PDB entry 9N5F | X-ray diffraction, 3.60 A resolution | chains A and E of the 13 polymer chains in the assembly

Chain A:
Name: DNA-directed RNA polymerase II subunit RPB1
Source organism: Saccharomyces cerevisiae S288C
Notes: EC 2.7.7.6
Reference sequence: P04050 (RPB1_YEAST); numbering as in UniProt (aligned over 1-1733)
Amino-acid sequence (1733 residues; numbered 1 to 1733; the number before each row is that of its first residue):
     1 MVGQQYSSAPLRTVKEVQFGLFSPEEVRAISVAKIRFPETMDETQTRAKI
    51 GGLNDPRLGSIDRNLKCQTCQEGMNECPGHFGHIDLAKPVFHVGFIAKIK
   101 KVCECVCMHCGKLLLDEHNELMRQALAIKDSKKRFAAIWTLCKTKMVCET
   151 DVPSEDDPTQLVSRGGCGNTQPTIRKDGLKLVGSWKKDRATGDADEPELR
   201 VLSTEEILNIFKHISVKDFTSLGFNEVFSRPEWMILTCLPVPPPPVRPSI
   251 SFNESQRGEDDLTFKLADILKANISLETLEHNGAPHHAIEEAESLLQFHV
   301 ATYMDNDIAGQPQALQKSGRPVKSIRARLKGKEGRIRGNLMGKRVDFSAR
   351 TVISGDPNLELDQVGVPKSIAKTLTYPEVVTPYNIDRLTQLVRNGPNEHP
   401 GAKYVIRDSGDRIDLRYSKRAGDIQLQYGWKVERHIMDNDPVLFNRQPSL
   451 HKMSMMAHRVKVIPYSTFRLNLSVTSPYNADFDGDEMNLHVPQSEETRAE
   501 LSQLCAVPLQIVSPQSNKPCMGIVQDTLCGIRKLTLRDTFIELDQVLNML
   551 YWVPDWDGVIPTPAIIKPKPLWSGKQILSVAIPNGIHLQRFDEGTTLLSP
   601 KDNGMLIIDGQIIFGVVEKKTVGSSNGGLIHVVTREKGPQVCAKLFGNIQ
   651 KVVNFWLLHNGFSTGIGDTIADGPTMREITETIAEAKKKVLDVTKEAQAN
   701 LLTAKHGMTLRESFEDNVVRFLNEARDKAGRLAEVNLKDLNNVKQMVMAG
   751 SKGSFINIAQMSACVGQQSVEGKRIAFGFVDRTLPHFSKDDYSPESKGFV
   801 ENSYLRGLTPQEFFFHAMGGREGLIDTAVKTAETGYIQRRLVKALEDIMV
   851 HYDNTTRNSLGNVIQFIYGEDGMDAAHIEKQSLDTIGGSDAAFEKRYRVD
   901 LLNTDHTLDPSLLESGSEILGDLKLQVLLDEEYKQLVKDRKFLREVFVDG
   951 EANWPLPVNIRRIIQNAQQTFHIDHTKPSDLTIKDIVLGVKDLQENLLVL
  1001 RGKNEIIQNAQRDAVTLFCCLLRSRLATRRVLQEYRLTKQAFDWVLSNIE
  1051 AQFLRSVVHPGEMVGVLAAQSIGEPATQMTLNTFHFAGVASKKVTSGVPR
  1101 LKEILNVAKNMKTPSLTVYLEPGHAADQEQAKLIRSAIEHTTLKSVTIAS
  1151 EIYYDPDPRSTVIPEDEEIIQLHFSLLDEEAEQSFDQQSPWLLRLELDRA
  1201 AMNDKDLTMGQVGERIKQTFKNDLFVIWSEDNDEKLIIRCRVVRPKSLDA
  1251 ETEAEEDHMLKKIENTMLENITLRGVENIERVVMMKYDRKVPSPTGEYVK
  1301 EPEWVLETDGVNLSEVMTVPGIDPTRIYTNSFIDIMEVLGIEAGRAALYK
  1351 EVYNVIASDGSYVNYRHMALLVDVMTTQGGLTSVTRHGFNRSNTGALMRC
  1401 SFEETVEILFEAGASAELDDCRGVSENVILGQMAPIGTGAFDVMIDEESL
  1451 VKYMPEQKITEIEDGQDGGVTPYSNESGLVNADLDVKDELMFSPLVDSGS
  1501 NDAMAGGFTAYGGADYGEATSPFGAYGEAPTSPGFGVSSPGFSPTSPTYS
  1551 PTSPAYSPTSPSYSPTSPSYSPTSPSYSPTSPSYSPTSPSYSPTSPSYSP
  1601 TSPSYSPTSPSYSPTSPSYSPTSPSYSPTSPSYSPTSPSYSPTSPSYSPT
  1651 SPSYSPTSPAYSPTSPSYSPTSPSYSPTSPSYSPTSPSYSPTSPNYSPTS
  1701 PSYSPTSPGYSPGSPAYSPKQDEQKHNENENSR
Not modelled in the structure: 1-2, 154-160, 187-198, 250-256, 1082-1091, 1177-1186, 1244-1256, 1447-1733
Bound ions: Zn2+ site 1: Cys67, Cys70, Cys77, His80; Zn2+ site 2: Cys107, Cys167; Mg2+: Asp483, Asp485 (shared with 2 residues of chain R)
Swiss-Prot annotation at these positions:
  - region: Pro248 to Asp260 (Lid loop), Asn306 to Lys323 (Rudder loop), Pro810 to Glu822 (Bridging helix)
  - binding site (Zn(2+)): Cys67, Cys70, Cys77, His80, Cys107, Cys110, Cys148, Cys167
  - binding site (Mg(2+)): Asp481, Asp483, Asp485
  - modified residue: Thr1471 (Phosphothreonine)
  - cross-link (Glycyl lysine isopeptide (Lys-Gly)): Lys695 (interchain with G-Cter in ubiquitin), Lys1246 (interchain with G-Cter in ubiquitin), Lys1350 (interchain with G-Cter in ubiquitin)

Chain E:
Name: DNA-directed RNA polymerases I, II, and III subunit RPABC1
Source organism: Saccharomyces cerevisiae S288C
Reference sequence: P20434 (RPAB1_YEAST); residues 1-215 here = UniProt positions 1-215
Amino-acid sequence (215 residues; row label = number of the first residue in the row):
     1 MDQENERNISRLWRAFRTVKEMVKDRGYFITQEEVELPLEDFKAKYCDSM
    51 GRPQRKMMSFQANPTEESISKFPDMGSLWVEFCDEPSVGVKTMKTFVIHI
   101 QEKNFQTGIFVYQNNITPSAMKLVPSIPPATIETFNEAALVVNITHHELV
   151 PKHIRLSSDEKRELLKRYRLKESQLPRIQRADPVALYLGLKRGEVVKIIR
   201 KSETSGRYASYRICM
Not modelled in the structure: 1-2

How chain A and chain E interact:
Contacting residue pairs - 79 pairs, chain A then chain E:
  Asp853(A) - Arg169(E)  salt bridge
  Arg857(A) - Tyr168(E)  hydrogen bond (side chain-backbone)
  Arg857(A) - Gln174(E)  hydrogen bond
  Leu860(A) - Gln174(E)
  Gly861(A) - Gln174(E)
  Asn862(A) - Ser173(E)  hydrogen bond (side chain-backbone)
  Asn862(A) - Gln174(E)  hydrogen bond (side chain-backbone)
  Asn862(A) - Leu175(E)
  Val863(A) - Leu170(E)  hydrophobic
  Val863(A) - Gln174(E)  hydrogen bond (backbone-backbone)
  Val863(A) - Pro176(E)
  Gln865(A) - Tyr208(E)
  Phe866(A) - Tyr168(E)  hydrophobic
  Phe866(A) - Tyr208(E)  hydrogen bond (backbone-side chain)
  Phe866(A) - Ala209(E)
  Phe866(A) - Tyr211(E)
  Ile867(A) - Tyr208(E)
  Gly869(A) - Thr204(E)  hydrogen bond (backbone-side chain)
  Glu870(A) - Arg200(E)  salt bridge
  Glu870(A) - Ser202(E)
  Glu870(A) - Thr204(E)
  Glu870(A) - Ser205(E)
  Glu870(A) - Tyr208(E)
  Asp871(A) - Thr204(E)
  Phe942(A) - Gly206(E)
  Phe942(A) - Arg207(E)
  Val946(A) - Ser202(E)
  Trp954(A) - Glu203(E)
  Leu956(A) - Thr204(E)
  Asn1004(A) - Arg167(E)
  Ile1006(A) - Arg167(E)
  Ile1006(A) - Tyr168(E)  hydrophobic
  Asp1013(A) - Ser205(E)  hydrogen bond (backbone-side chain)
  Asp1013(A) - Gly206(E)
  Asp1013(A) - Arg207(E)  hydrogen bond (backbone-backbone)
  Ala1014(A) - Ser205(E)  hydrogen bond (backbone-side chain)
  Leu1017(A) - Ser202(E)
  Leu1017(A) - Glu203(E)
  Leu1017(A) - Thr204(E)
  Leu1017(A) - Ser205(E)
  Leu1017(A) - Gly206(E)
  Met1317(A) - Val142(E)
  Thr1318(A) - Arg14(E)
  Thr1318(A) - Ala138(E)
  Thr1318(A) - Val141(E)
  Thr1318(A) - Val142(E)
  Val1319(A) - Arg14(E)
  Pro1324(A) - His147(E)  hydrogen bond (backbone-side chain)
  Thr1325(A) - His146(E)  hydrogen bond (side chain-backbone)
  Thr1325(A) - His147(E)  hydrogen bond (backbone-side chain)
  Thr1325(A) - Glu148(E)
  Ile1327(A) - His147(E)  hydrogen bond (backbone-side chain)
  Glu1337(A) - Pro183(E)
  Val1338(A) - Ile144(E)
  Val1338(A) - Pro183(E)
  Leu1339(A) - Ile144(E)
  Leu1339(A) - His147(E)
  Leu1339(A) - Val150(E)
  Leu1339(A) - Val184(E)
  Gly1340(A) - Asp182(E)
  Ile1341(A) - Ile178(E)  hydrophobic
  Ile1341(A) - Asp182(E)
  Glu1342(A) - Pro151(E)
  Glu1342(A) - Arg200(E)  salt bridge
  Glu1342(A) - Arg212(E)  salt bridge
  Ala1343(A) - Leu149(E)  hydrophobic
  Arg1345(A) - Arg200(E)
  Tyr1349(A) - Glu203(E)  hydrogen bond
  Tyr1365(A) - Ser202(E)
  Tyr1365(A) - Glu203(E)
  Tyr1365(A) - Thr204(E)
  Arg1366(A) - Thr204(E)
  Thr1376(A) - Arg212(E)  hydrogen bond (backbone-side chain)
  Thr1377(A) - Pro176(E)
  Thr1377(A) - Arg177(E)  hydrogen bond (backbone-backbone)
  Thr1377(A) - Arg212(E)  hydrogen bond (backbone-side chain)
  Gln1378(A) - Arg177(E)
  Gly1379(A) - Arg177(E)  hydrogen bond (backbone-backbone)
  Gly1379(A) - Gln179(E)
Other interface residues (no listed pair), chain A (55 interface residues in all): Thr855, Ile864, Phe947, Pro955, Ala1010, Val1015, Thr1016, Pro1320, Arg1326, Ala1346, Ala1347, Asp1373, Gly1380
Other interface residues (no listed pair), chain E (41 interface residues in all): His153, Leu164, Ile198, Lys201, Ser210

In short:
Chain A and chain E form an interface of 55 and 41 residues respectively, with 19 hydrogen bonds and 4 salt
bridges. Among the polar pairs are Asp853(A)-Arg169(E), Glu870(A)-Arg200(E) and Glu1342(A)-Arg200(E). UniProt
lists 8 Zn2+-binding residues and 3 Mg2+-binding residues on chain A.
Here chain A is DNA-directed RNA polymerase II subunit RPB1 and chain E is DNA-directed RNA polymerases I, II,
and III subunit RPABC1, both from Saccharomyces cerevisiae S288C. Entry 9N5F (RNA polymerase II elongation
complex with 8-oxoG in syn-conformation with added AMP) was determined by X-ray diffraction, deposited
together with 9N5B, 9N5C, 9N5D, 9N5E and 9N5G.
